9DP1 - chains A and D of the 3 polymer chains in the assembly; structure by X-ray diffraction, 2.29 A resolution.

[Chain A]
Molecule: DNA repair nuclease/redox regulator APEX1, mitochondrial
Source organism: Homo sapiens
UniProt: P27695 (APEX1_HUMAN); numbering as in UniProt (aligned over 43-318)
Chain sequence (276 residues; row label = number of the first residue in the row):
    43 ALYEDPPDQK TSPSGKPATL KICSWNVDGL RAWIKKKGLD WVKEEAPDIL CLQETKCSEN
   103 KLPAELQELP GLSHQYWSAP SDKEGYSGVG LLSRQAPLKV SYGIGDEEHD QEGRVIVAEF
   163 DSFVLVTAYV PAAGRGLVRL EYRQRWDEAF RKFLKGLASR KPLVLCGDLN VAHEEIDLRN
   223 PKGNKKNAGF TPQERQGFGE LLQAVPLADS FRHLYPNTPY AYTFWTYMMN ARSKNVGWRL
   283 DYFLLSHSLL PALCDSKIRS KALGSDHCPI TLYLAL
Unresolved in the structure: 122-126, 148-153
Sequence notes: engineered mutation Ala-138 (Cys in P27695), Ala-174 (Asn in P27695)
What the authors report for this chain:
  - mutagenesis - N174A (22,000-fold): decreased catalytic activity with the 21-nt DNA strand (chain D)
  - mutagenesis - N174A (50-fold): decreased binding to the 21-nt DNA strand (chain D)
  - catalytic residues: Asp-210, Asn-212

[Chain D]
Molecule: 21-nt DNA strand
Sequence (21 nucleotides; each row starts with the number of its first residue):
     1 GCTGATGCGC XCGACGGATC C
Modified positions: 3DR (1',2'-dideoxyribofuranose-5'-phosphate) at position 11

[Interface between chain A and chain D]
Residue-residue contacts (23; chain A residue first):
  Glu-96(A) / 3DR_11(D)  phosphate contact
  Tyr-171(A) / 3DR_11(D)  phosphate contact
  Ala-174(A) / DC10(D)  phosphate contact
  Ala-174(A) / 3DR_11(D)  phosphate contact
  Arg-177(A) / DC10(D)  base contact
  Arg-177(A) / DC12(D)  salt bridge to the phosphate
  Arg-181(A) / DG9(D)  salt bridge to the phosphate
  Asn-212(A) / 3DR_11(D)  phosphate contact
  Asn-222(A) / DG13(D)  hydrogen bond to the phosphate
  Asn-226(A) / DC12(D)  sugar contact
  Asn-226(A) / DG13(D)  hydrogen bond to the phosphate
  Asn-229(A) / DC12(D)  sugar contact
  Ala-230(A) / 3DR_11(D)  sugar contact
  Phe-266(A) / 3DR_11(D)  sugar contact
  Thr-268(A) / DG13(D)  sugar contact
  Met-271(A) / DG13(D)  base contact
  Met-271(A) / DA14(D)  sugar contact
  Lys-276(A) / DA14(D)  salt bridge to the phosphate
  Val-278(A) / DG13(D)  phosphate contact
  Trp-280(A) / 3DR_11(D)  sugar contact
  Trp-280(A) / DC12(D)  sugar contact
  Trp-280(A) / DG13(D)  hydrogen bond to the phosphate
  Leu-282(A) / 3DR_11(D)  sugar contact
Also at the interface, not in a pair above, chain A (23 interface residues in all): Lys-98, Arg-156, Gly-176, Gly-231, Ala-273, His-309

[Overview]
23 residues of chain A and 6 residues of chain D are in contact, with 3 hydrogen bonds and 3 salt bridges.
Polar contacts include Asn-222(A)/DG13(D), Asn-226(A)/DG13(D) and Trp-280(A)/DG13(D). The paper reports
catalytic residues Asp-210(A) and Asn-212(A); N174A of chain A reduces catalytic activity with the 21-nt DNA
strand (chain D).
Here chain A is DNA repair nuclease/redox regulator APEX1, mitochondrial (Homo sapiens) and chain D is a 21-nt
DNA strand. Entry 9DP1 (APE1 N174A Substrate Complex with Abasic DNA) was determined by X-ray diffraction
(same publication as 9DP2, 9DP3 and 9DP4).
